Entry 6X1S (X-ray diffraction, 1.65 A resolution); this record covers chains H and L of the 3 polymer chains in the assembly.

# Chain H
Molecule: SC1-1 Heavy chain
From: Oryctolagus cuniculus
Amino-acid sequence (228 residues; row label = number of the first residue in the row; a row labelled like 82A-82C holds insertion residues (82A, then the next letters in order)):
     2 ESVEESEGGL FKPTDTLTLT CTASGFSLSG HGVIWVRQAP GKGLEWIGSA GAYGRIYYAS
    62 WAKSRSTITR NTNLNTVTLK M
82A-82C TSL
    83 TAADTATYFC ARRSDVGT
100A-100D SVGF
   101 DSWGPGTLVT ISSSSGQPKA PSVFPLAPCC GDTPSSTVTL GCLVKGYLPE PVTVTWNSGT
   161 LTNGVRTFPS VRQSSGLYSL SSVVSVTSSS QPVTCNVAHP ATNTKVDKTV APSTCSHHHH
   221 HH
Disordered / not traced: 216-222
Modified residues: Glu-2 (pyroglutamic acid; PCA)
Disulfides: Cys-22/Cys-92, Cys-130/Cys-215, Cys-142/Cys-195

# Chain L
Molecule: SC1-1 Light chain
From: Oryctolagus cuniculus
Amino-acid sequence (214 residues; numbered 3 to 211 plus 5 insertion-coded residues; the number before each row is that of its first residue; a row labelled like 27A-27B holds insertion residues (27A, then the next letters in order)):
     3 DMTQTPSSKS VPVGDTVTIN CQASE
27A-27B SV
    28 YSNNRLSWFQ QKPGQPPKLL IYLVSTLASG VPSRFKGSGS GTQFTLTISD VVCDDAATYY
    88 CVGYKSST
95A-95C TDG
    96 LAFGGGTEVV VKGDPVAPTV LIFPPAADQV ATGTVTIVCV ANKYFPDVTV TWEVDGTTQT
   156 TGIENSKTPQ NSADCTYNLS STLTLTSTQY NSHKEYTCKV TQGTTSVVQS FNRGDC
Disulfides: Cys-23/Cys-88, Cys-80/Cys-170, Cys-134/Cys-193

# Interface between chain H and chain L
Residue-residue contacts - 79 pairs, chain H then chain L:
  Val-37(H) / Phe-98(L)  hydrophobic
  Gln-39(H) / Gln-38(L)  hydrogen bond
  Gln-39(H) / Tyr-87(L)  hydrogen bond
  Gly-44(H) / Tyr-87(L)
  Leu-45(H) / Gln-38(L)
  Leu-45(H) / Pro-44(L)  hydrophobic
  Leu-45(H) / Tyr-87(L)  hydrogen bond (backbone-side chain)
  Leu-45(H) / Phe-98(L)  hydrophobic
  Trp-47(H) / Asp-95B(L)
  Trp-47(H) / Leu-96(L)  hydrophobic
  Trp-47(H) / Phe-98(L)  hydrophobic
  Ser-50(H) / Leu-96(L)
  Arg-56(H) / Ser-94(L)
  Tyr-58(H) / Tyr-91(L)
  Tyr-58(H) / Ser-94(L)
  Tyr-58(H) / Thr-95(L)
  Tyr-58(H) / Leu-96(L)  hydrophobic
  Tyr-59(H) / Thr-95A(L)
  Tyr-59(H) / Asp-95B(L)  hydrogen bond (backbone-backbone)
  Ala-60(H) / Asp-95B(L)
  Ser-61(H) / Thr-95A(L)
  Ser-61(H) / Asp-95B(L)  hydrogen bond
  Lys-64(H) / Thr-95A(L)
  Phe-91(H) / Gln-38(L)
  Phe-91(H) / Pro-43(L)  hydrophobic
  Gly-99(H) / Arg-32(L)  hydrogen bond (backbone-side chain)
  Gly-99(H) / Leu-50(L)
  Thr-100(H) / Arg-32(L)
  Thr-100(H) / Tyr-49(L)
  Ser-100A(H) / Arg-32(L)  hydrogen bond
  Ser-100A(H) / Tyr-91(L)
  Val-100B(H) / Ser-34(L)  hydrogen bond (backbone-side chain)
  Val-100B(H) / Phe-36(L)
  Val-100B(H) / Val-89(L)
  Val-100B(H) / Tyr-91(L)  hydrophobic
  Gly-100C(H) / Ser-34(L)
  Gly-100C(H) / Leu-46(L)
  Phe-100D(H) / Phe-36(L)
  Phe-100D(H) / Leu-46(L)
  Asp-101(H) / Leu-46(L)
  Trp-103(H) / Phe-36(L)  hydrophobic
  Trp-103(H) / Pro-43(L)  hydrophobic
  Trp-103(H) / Pro-44(L)
  Gly-104(H) / Pro-43(L)
  Phe-124(H) / Asp-123(L)
  Phe-124(H) / Gln-124(L)
  Pro-125(H) / Ala-121(L)
  Leu-126(H) / Phe-118(L)
  Leu-126(H) / Val-133(L)  hydrophobic
  Ala-127(H) / Phe-118(L)
  Ala-127(H) / Pro-119(L)
  Cys-129(H) / Pro-119(L)  hydrophobic
  Cys-129(H) / Phe-206(L)  hydrophobic
  Cys-129(H) / Asp-210(L)  hydrogen bond (side chain-backbone)
  Cys-129(H) / Cys-211(L)  disulfide
  Thr-139(H) / Leu-116(L)
  Thr-139(H) / Phe-118(L)
  Leu-143(H) / Gln-124(L)
  Leu-143(H) / Thr-131(L)
  Lys-145(H) / Thr-129(L)  hydrogen bond
  Lys-145(H) / Thr-131(L)  hydrogen bond
  Arg-166(H) / Asn-137(L)  hydrogen bond
  Arg-166(H) / Asn-173(L)
  Phe-168(H) / Ser-161(L)
  Phe-168(H) / Thr-163(L)
  Phe-168(H) / Asn-173(L)
  Phe-168(H) / Leu-174(L)
  Phe-168(H) / Ser-175(L)
  Pro-169(H) / Ser-161(L)  hydrogen bond (backbone-side chain)
  Pro-169(H) / Lys-162(L)
  Val-171(H) / Glu-159(L)
  Val-171(H) / Asn-160(L)
  Val-171(H) / Ser-161(L)
  Arg-172(H) / Glu-159(L)
  Gln-173(H) / Glu-159(L)
  Gln-173(H) / Thr-177(L)  hydrogen bond
  Gln-173(H) / Thr-179(L)  hydrogen bond
  Ser-181(H) / Val-133(L)
  Ser-181(H) / Ser-175(L)  hydrogen bond
Also at the interface, not in a pair above, chain H (44 interface residues in all): Ile-35, Lys-43, Pro-105, Pro-128, Ser-174, Val-183, Lys-208
Also at the interface, not in a pair above, chain L (49 interface residues in all): Leu-33, Gln-42, Ser-93, Gly-95C, Ile-117, Val-130, Val-135, Gly-157
Cross-chain cystine bridges: Cys-129(H)/Cys-211(L)

# Overview
Chain H and chain L form an interface of 44 and 49 residues respectively; the contacts include 1 disulfide
bond and 16 hydrogen bonds. Among the polar pairs are Gln-39(H)/Gln-38(L), Gln-39(H)/Tyr-87(L) and
Leu-45(H)/Tyr-87(L).
Here chain H is SC1-1 Heavy chain and chain L is SC1-1 Light chain, both from Oryctolagus cuniculus. Entry
6X1S (Structure of pHis Fab (SC1-1) in complex with pHis mimetic peptide) was determined by X-ray diffraction,
deposited together with 6X1T, 6X1U, 6X1V and 6X1W.
